PDB entry 7P74 | X-ray diffraction, 1.90 A resolution | chains A and B

== Chain A ==
Molecule: Synaptojanin-2-binding protein, Annexin A2
From: Homo sapiens
Reference sequence: chimeric construct of P57105, P07355: residues 6-103 from P57105 (SYJ2B_HUMAN) positions 6-103 (same numbers); residues 105-422 from P07355 positions 22-339 (UniProt number = residue number - 83)
Chain sequence (421 residues; row label = number of the first residue in the row):
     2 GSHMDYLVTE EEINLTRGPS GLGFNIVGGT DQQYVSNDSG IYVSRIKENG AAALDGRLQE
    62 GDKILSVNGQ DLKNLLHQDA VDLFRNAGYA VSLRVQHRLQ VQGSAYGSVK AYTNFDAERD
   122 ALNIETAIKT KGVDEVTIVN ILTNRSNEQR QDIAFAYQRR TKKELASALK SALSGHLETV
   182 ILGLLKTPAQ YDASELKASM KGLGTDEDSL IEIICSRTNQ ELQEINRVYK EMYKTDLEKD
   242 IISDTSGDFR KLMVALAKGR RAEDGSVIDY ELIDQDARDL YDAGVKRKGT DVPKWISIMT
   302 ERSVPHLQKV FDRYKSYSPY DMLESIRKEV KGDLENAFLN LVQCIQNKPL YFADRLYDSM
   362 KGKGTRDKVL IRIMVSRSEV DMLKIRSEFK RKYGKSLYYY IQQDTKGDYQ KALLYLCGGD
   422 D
Not modelled in the structure: 2-5
Differences from the reference sequence: expression tag (2-5); linker (104); conflict E149 (Ala66 in P07355)
Ion coordination: Ca2+ site 1: T114, K171, L174, E179; Ca2+ site 2: G133, V134, E136; Ca2+ site 3: G285, R288, G290, E330; Ca2+ site 4: S317, M361, G363, G365, D405
Swiss-Prot annotation at these positions:
  - modified residue: Y107 (Phosphotyrosine), S109 (Phosphoserine), K132 (N6-acetyllysine), K235 (N6-acetyllysine), S267 (Phosphoserine), Y282 (Phosphotyrosine), K310 (N6-acetyllysine)
  - cross-link: K132 (Glycyl lysine isopeptide (Lys-Gly) (interchain with G-Cter in SUMO1))

== Chain B ==
Molecule: Ribosomal protein S6 kinase alpha-1
Notes: EC 2.7.11.1; engineered mutation(s): N-terminal biotin-ttds label
Reference sequence: Q15418 (KS6A1_HUMAN); residues 725-735 here = UniProt positions 725-735
Chain sequence (15 residues; each row starts with the number of its first residue):
   721 TDDSRRVRKL PSTTL
Not modelled in the structure: 721-730
Modified residues: S732 (phosphoserine; SEP)
Differences from the reference sequence: linker (721-724)
Swiss-Prot annotation at these positions:
  - modified residue: S732 (Phosphoserine)

== Chain A / chain B interface ==
Pairs across the interface (22; chain A residue first):
  R18(A) - L735(B)
  L23(A) - L735(B)  hydrogen bond (backbone-backbone)
  G24(A) - L735(B)  hydrogen bond (backbone-backbone)
  F25(A) - T733(B)
  F25(A) - T734(B)
  F25(A) - L735(B)  hydrogen bond (backbone-backbone)
  N26(A) - S732(B)
  N26(A) - T733(B)
  N26(A) - T734(B)  hydrogen bond
  I27(A) - S732(B)
  I27(A) - T733(B)  hydrogen bond (backbone-backbone)
  I27(A) - L735(B)  hydrophobic
  V28(A) - S732(B)
  Q33(A) - P731(B)
  S45(A) - S732(B)
  R46(A) - S732(B)
  H78(A) - T733(B)  hydrogen bond
  V82(A) - T733(B)
  F85(A) - L735(B)  hydrophobic
  R86(A) - T733(B)
  R86(A) - T734(B)  hydrogen bond (side chain-backbone)
  R86(A) - L735(B)
Other interface residues (no listed pair), chain A (15 interface residues in all): G22

== Summary ==
15 residues of chain A and 5 residues of chain B are in contact; the contacts include 7 hydrogen bonds. Among
the polar pairs are L23(A)-L735(B), N26(A)-T734(B) and H78(A)-T733(B). T114(A), K171(A), L174(A) and E179(A)
coordinate Ca2+ site 1.
Here chain A is Synaptojanin-2-binding protein, Annexin A2 (Homo sapiens) and chain B is Ribosomal protein S6
kinase alpha-1. Entry 7P74 (The PDZ domain of SYNJ2BP complexed with the phosphorylated PDZ-binding motif of
RSK1) was determined by X-ray diffraction, deposited together with 7P70, 7P71, 7P72 and 7P73.
